6OJ5 - chains E and I of the 11 polymer chains in the assembly; structure by electron microscopy, 5.20 A resolution (low resolution: residue-level contacts below are approximate; hydrogen-bond / salt-bridge calls are withheld).

[Chain E (and I)]
Name: Inner capsid protein VP2
Source organism: Rotavirus A (strain RVA/Monkey/United States/RRV/1975/G3P5B[3])
Notes: chain I of this document is another copy of the same molecule, construct and numbering; everything in this record applies to it too
UniProtKB: B3F2X3 (B3F2X3_ROTRH); residue numbers follow UniProt; this construct covers 1-887
Chain sequence (887 residues; numbered 1 to 887; the number before each row is that of its first residue):
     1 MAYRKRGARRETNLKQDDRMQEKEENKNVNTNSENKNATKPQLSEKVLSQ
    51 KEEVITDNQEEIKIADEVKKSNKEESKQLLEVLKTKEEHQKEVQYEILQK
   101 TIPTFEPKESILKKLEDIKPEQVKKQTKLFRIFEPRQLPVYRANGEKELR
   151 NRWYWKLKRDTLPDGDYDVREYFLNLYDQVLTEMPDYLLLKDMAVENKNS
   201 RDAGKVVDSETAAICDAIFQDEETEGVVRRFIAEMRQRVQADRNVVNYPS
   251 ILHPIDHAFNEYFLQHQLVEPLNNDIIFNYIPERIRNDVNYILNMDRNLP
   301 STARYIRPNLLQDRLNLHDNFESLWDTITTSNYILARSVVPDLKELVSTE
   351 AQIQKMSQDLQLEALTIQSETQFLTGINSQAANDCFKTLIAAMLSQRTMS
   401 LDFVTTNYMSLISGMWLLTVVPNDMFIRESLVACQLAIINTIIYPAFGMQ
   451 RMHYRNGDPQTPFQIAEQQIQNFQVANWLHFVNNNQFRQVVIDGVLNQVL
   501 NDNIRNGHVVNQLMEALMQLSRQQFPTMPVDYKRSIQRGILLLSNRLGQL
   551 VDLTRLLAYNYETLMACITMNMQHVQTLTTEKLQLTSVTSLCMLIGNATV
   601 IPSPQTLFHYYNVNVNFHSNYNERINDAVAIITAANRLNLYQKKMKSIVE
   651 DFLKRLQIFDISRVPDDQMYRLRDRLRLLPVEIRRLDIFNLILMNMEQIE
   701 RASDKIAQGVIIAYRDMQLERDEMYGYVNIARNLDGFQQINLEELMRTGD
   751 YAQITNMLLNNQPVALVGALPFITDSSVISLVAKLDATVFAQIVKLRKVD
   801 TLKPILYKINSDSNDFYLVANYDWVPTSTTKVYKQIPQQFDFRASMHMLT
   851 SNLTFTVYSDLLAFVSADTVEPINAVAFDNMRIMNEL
Not modelled in the structure: 1-92 (chain I: 1-87)

[Interface between chain E and chain I]
Residue-residue contacts (95):
  Lys191(E) - Asp666(I)
  Ser200(E) - Gln642(I)
  Arg201(E) - Tyr641(I)
  Arg201(E) - Gln642(I)
  Arg201(E) - Glu744(I)
  Arg201(E) - Arg747(I)
  Arg201(E) - Thr748(I)
  Asp202(E) - Tyr641(I)
  Ala203(E) - Gln642(I)
  Phe219(E) - Arg797(I)
  Gln220(E) - Arg797(I)
  Asp221(E) - Arg797(I)
  Glu222(E) - Lys795(I)
  Glu222(E) - Arg797(I)
  Gly226(E) - Gly749(I)
  Gly226(E) - Asp750(I)
  Arg229(E) - Gly749(I)
  Arg229(E) - Arg797(I)
  Arg230(E) - Thr748(I)
  Arg230(E) - Asp750(I)
  Ala233(E) - Thr748(I)
  Val239(E) - Arg673(I)
  Ala241(E) - Tyr670(I)
  Ala241(E) - Arg671(I)
  Ala241(E) - Asp674(I)
  Asn244(E) - Asp667(I)
  Asn244(E) - Arg671(I)
  Asn274(E) - Glu429(I)
  Phe278(E) - Glu429(I)
  Phe278(E) - Asn456(I)
  Phe278(E) - Gly457(I)
  Arg286(E) - Tyr454(I)
  Arg286(E) - Asn456(I)
  Asn287(E) - His453(I)
  Asn287(E) - Arg455(I)
  Val289(E) - Asn440(I)
  Val289(E) - Arg451(I)
  Val289(E) - Met452(I)
  Ile292(E) - Ala433(I)
  Leu293(E) - Glu429(I)
  Leu293(E) - Ala433(I)
  Asn294(E) - Leu401(I)
  Asn294(E) - Phe403(I)
  Asn294(E) - Glu429(I)
  Asn294(E) - Ser430(I)
  Met295(E) - Ile427(I)
  Met295(E) - Glu429(I)
  Asp296(E) - Tyr95(I)
  Asp296(E) - Ser400(I)
  Asp296(E) - Thr580(I)
  Asp296(E) - Lys582(I)
  Arg297(E) - Tyr95(I)
  Arg297(E) - Leu98(I)
  Arg297(E) - Ile427(I)
  Arg297(E) - Leu578(I)
  Asn298(E) - Ile427(I)
  Asn298(E) - Gln576(I)
  Asn298(E) - Thr577(I)
  Asn298(E) - Leu578(I)
  Pro300(E) - Leu578(I)
  Thr302(E) - Asp667(I)
  Lys344(E) - Gln368(I)
  His609(E) - His89(I)
  Leu853(E) - Asp667(I)
  Leu853(E) - Tyr670(I)
  Thr854(E) - Pro665(I)
  Thr854(E) - Asp666(I)
  Thr854(E) - Asp667(I)
  Tyr858(E) - Gln94(I)
  Tyr858(E) - Ile97(I)
  Tyr858(E) - Leu98(I)
  Ser859(E) - Gln94(I)
  Asp860(E) - Gln94(I)
  Ala863(E) - Lys91(I)
  Ala863(E) - Gln94(I)
  Ala863(E) - Tyr95(I)
  Phe864(E) - Gln94(I)
  Phe864(E) - Tyr95(I)
  Asp868(E) - Val404(I)
  Asp868(E) - Thr405(I)
  Thr869(E) - Thr405(I)
  Val870(E) - Thr406(I)
  Glu871(E) - Leu365(I)
  Glu871(E) - Ile367(I)
  Glu871(E) - Thr406(I)
  Glu871(E) - Tyr532(I)
  Asn874(E) - Arg451(I)
  Asn874(E) - Tyr532(I)
  Ala875(E) - Arg451(I)
  Val876(E) - Arg451(I)
  Asn880(E) - Gln450(I)
  Asn880(E) - Arg451(I)
  Arg882(E) - Thr527(I)
  Arg882(E) - Met528(I)
  Arg882(E) - Pro529(I)
Other interface residues (no listed pair), chain E (54 interface residues in all): Asp242, Glu345, Ala598, Gln605, Thr856, Ile873
Other interface residues (no listed pair), chain I (58 interface residues in all): Glu88, Thr101, Thr366, Thr579, Val794

[Overview]
The interface between chain E and chain I involves 54 residues on one side and 58 on the other.
Chain E and chain I are both Inner capsid protein VP2 (Rotavirus A (strain RVA/Monkey/United
States/RRV/1975/G3P5B[3])); the structure, In situ structure of rotavirus VP1 RNA-dependent RNA polymerase
(TLP_RNA), was determined by electron microscopy together with 6OJ3, 6OJ4 and 6OJ6 from the same study.
